Entry 8Q6E (X-ray diffraction, 1.37 A resolution); this record covers chains A and B.

# Chain A
Protein: Egl nine homolog 1
From: Homo sapiens
Notes: EC 1.14.11.29
Reference sequence: Q9GZT9 (EGLN1_HUMAN); residue numbers follow UniProt; this construct covers 181-407
Amino-acid sequence (233 residues; row label = number of the first residue in the row):
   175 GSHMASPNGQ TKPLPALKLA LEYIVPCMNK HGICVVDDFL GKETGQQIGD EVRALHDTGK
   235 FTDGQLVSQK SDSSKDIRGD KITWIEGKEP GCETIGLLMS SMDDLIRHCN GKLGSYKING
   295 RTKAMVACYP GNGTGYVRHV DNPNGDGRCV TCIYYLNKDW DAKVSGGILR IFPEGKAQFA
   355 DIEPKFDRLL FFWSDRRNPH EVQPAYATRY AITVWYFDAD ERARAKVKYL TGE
Not modelled in the structure: 175-187, 407
Construct notes: expression tag (175-180)
Curated features (UniProtKB/Swiss-Prot):
  - region: V241 to I251 (Beta(2)beta(3) 'finger-like' loop)
  - binding site (Fe cation): H313, D315, H374
  - binding site (2-oxoglutarate): R383
  - modified residue (S-nitrosocysteine): C201, C208, C302, C323, C326
  - natural variant: P317 (P317R: In ECYT3), R371 (R371H: In ECYT3)
  - mutagenesis: C201 (C201A: Little change in enzyme activity), C208 (C208A: Little change in enzyme activity), R252 (R252A: Reduced C-terminal ODD domain (CODD) hydroxylation of HIF1A), D254 (D254A/K: Reduced C-terminal ODD domain (CODD) hxdroxylation of HIF1A), C266 (C266A: Little change in enzyme activity), C283 (C283A: Little change in enzyme activity), C302 (C302A: Slight increase in enzyme activity), Y303 (Y303F: No effect), C323 (C323A: Little change in enzyme activity), C326 (C326A: Slight increase in enzyme activity), R383 (R383A: Reduces enzyme activity by 95%)

# Chain B
Protein: Endothelial PAS domain-containing protein 1
From: Homo sapiens
Reference sequence: Q99814 (EPAS1_HUMAN); residues 523-542 here = UniProt positions 523-542
Amino-acid sequence (20 residues; numbered 523 to 542; the number before each row is that of its first residue):
   523 ELDLETLAPY IPMDGEDFQL
Not modelled in the structure: 523

# Interface between chain A and chain B
Residue-residue contacts (54):
  Q239(A) - P531(B)
  Q239(A) - Y532(B)  hydrogen bond (backbone-backbone)
  L240(A) - T528(B)
  L240(A) - L529(B)
  L240(A) - A530(B)
  L240(A) - Y532(B)
  V241(A) - E527(B)
  V241(A) - A530(B)  hydrogen bond (backbone-backbone)
  V241(A) - P531(B)
  V241(A) - Y532(B)
  S242(A) - E527(B)  hydrogen bond (backbone-backbone)
  S242(A) - T528(B)  hydrogen bond (side chain-backbone)
  I251(A) - T528(B)
  I251(A) - L529(B)  hydrophobic
  R252(A) - P531(B)
  R252(A) - Y532(B)
  W258(A) - Y532(B)
  W258(A) - I533(B)  hydrophobic
  D277(A) - F540(B)
  D277(A) - L542(B)
  R281(A) - L542(B)  hydrogen bond (side chain-backbone)
  N293(A) - Q541(B)
  N293(A) - L542(B)  hydrogen bond (backbone-backbone)
  G294(A) - F540(B)
  R295(A) - D539(B)
  R295(A) - F540(B)  hydrogen bond (backbone-backbone)
  T296(A) - I533(B)
  Y310(A) - L529(B)  hydrogen bond (side chain-backbone)
  Y310(A) - A530(B)
  Y310(A) - P531(B)
  R312(A) - L529(B)
  H313(A) - L529(B)
  H313(A) - P531(B)
  V314(A) - A530(B)
  D315(A) - A530(B)
  D315(A) - P531(B)
  P317(A) - L526(B)  hydrophobic
  P317(A) - E527(B)
  P317(A) - A530(B)
  N318(A) - E527(B)
  R322(A) - P531(B)  hydrogen bond (side chain-backbone)
  R322(A) - I533(B)
  R370(A) - L526(B)
  W389(A) - P531(B)  hydrophobic
  W389(A) - I533(B)  hydrophobic
  Y390(A) - L542(B)  hydrophobic
  F391(A) - I533(B)  hydrophobic
  F391(A) - D539(B)
  R396(A) - I533(B)
  R396(A) - P534(B)  hydrogen bond (side chain-backbone)
  R396(A) - M535(B)  hydrogen bond
  R396(A) - D539(B)  salt bridge
  Y403(A) - M535(B)  hydrophobic
  Y403(A) - D536(B)
Other interface residues (no listed pair), chain A (33 interface residues in all): I280, I292, K297, V311, D320, A399
Other interface residues (no listed pair), chain B (17 interface residues in all): D525, E538

# Overview
The interface between chain A and chain B involves 33 residues on one side and 17 on the other, with 11
hydrogen bonds and 1 salt bridge. Polar pairs include R396(A)-D539(B), S242(A)-T528(B) and R281(A)-L542(B).
Chain A is Egl nine homolog 1 and chain B is Endothelial PAS domain-containing protein 1, both from Homo
sapiens; the structure, Aerobic crystal structure of HIF prolyl hydroxylase 2 (PHD2 181-407) in complex with
Fe(III), 2-oxoglutarate (2OG) ..., was determined by X-ray diffraction.
